Entry 5A1X (electron microscopy, 23.00 A resolution (very low resolution: no residue pairs are listed; an interface is given only as per-side residue counts)); this record covers chains D and G of the 17 polymer chains in the assembly.

Chain D:
Molecule: Coatomer subunit beta'
Source organism: Mus musculus
UniProt: O55029 (COPB2_MOUSE); residues 1-905 here = UniProt positions 1-905
Chain sequence (905 residues; row label = number of the first residue in the row):
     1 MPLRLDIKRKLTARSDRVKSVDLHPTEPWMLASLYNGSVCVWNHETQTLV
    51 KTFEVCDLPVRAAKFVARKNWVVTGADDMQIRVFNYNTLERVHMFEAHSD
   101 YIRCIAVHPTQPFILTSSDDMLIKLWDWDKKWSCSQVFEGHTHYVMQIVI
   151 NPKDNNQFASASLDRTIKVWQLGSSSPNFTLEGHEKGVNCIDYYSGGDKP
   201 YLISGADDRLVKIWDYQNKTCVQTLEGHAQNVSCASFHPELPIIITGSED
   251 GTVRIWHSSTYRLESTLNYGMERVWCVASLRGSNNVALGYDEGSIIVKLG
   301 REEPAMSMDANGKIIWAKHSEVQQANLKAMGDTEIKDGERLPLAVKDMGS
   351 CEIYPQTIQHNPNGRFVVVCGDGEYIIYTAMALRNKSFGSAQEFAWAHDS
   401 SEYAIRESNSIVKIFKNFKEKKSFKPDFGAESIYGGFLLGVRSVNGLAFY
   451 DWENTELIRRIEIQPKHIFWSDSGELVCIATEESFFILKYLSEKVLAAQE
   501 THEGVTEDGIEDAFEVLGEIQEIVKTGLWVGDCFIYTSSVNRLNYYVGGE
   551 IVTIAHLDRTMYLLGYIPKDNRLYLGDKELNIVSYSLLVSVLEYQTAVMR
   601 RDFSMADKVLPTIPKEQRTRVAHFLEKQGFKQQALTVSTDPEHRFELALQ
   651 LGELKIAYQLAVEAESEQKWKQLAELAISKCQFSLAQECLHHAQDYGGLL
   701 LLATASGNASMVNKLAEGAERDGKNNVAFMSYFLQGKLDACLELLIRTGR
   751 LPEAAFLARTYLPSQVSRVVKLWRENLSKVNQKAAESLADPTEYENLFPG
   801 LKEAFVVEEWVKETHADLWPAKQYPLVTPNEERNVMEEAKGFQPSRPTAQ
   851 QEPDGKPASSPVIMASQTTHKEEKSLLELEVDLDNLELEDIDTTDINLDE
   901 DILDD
Disordered / not traced: 804-905
Curated features (UniProtKB/Swiss-Prot):
  - modified residue: Lys627 (N6-acetyllysine), Ser859 (Phosphoserine)

Chain G:
Molecule: Coatomer subunit beta
Source organism: Mus musculus
UniProt: Q9JIF7 (COPB_MOUSE); the author numbering skips numbers that UniProt does not, so the offset changes along the chain: 1-723 = UniProt 1-723; 739-968 = UniProt 724-953
Chain sequence (968 residues; row label = number of the first residue in the row; note: 15 numbers in that range are skipped by the numbering (no residue carries them; nothing is unmodelled there); numbers below 1 keep their minus sign (Met-14 is residue -14)):
   -14 MHHHHHHENLYFQGHMTAAENVCYTLINVPMDSEPPSEISLKNDLEKGDV
    36 KSKTEALKKVIIMILNGEKLPGLLMTIIRFVLPLQDHTIKKLLLVFWEIV
    86 PKTTPDGRLLHEMILVCDAYRKDLQHPNEFIRGSTLRFLCKLKEAELLEP
   136 LMPAIRACLEHRHSYVRRNAVLAIYTIYRNFEHLIPDAPELIHDFLVNEK
   186 DASCKRNAFMMLIHADQDRALDYLSTCIDQVQTFGDILQLVIVELIYKVC
   236 HANPSERARFIRCIYNLLQSSSPAVKYEAAGTLVTLSSAPTAIKAAAQCY
   286 IDLIIKESDNNVKLIVLDRLVELKEHPAHERVLQDLVMDILRVLSTPDLE
   336 VRKKTLQLALDLVSSRNVEELVIVLKKEVIKTNNVSEHEDTDKYRQLLVR
   386 TLHSCSVRFPDMAANVIPVLMEFLSDSNEAAAADVLEFVREAIQRFDNLR
   436 MLIVEKMLEVFHAIKSVKIYRGALWILGEYCSTKEDIQSVMTEVRRSLGE
   486 IPIVESEIKKEAGELKPEEEITVGPVQKLVTEMGTYATQSALSSSRPTKK
   536 EEDRPPLRGFLLDGDFFVAASLATTLTKIALRYVALVQEKKKQNSFVAEA
   586 MLLMATILHLGKSSLPKKPITDDDVDRISLCLKVLSECSPLMNDIFNKEC
   636 RQSLSQMLSAKLEEEKLSQKKESEKRNVTVQPDDPISFMQLTAKNEMNCK
   686 EDQFQLSLLAAMGNTQRKEAADPLASKLNKVTQLTGFS
   739 DPVYAEAYVHVNQYDIVLDVLVVNQTSDTLQNCTLELATLGDLKLVEKPS
   789 PLTLAPHDFANIKANVKVASTENGIIFGNIVYDVSGAASDRNCVVLSDIH
   839 IDIMDYIQPATCTDAEFRQMWAEFEWENKVTVNTNMTDLNDYLQHILKST
   889 NMKCLTPEKALSGYCGFMAANLYARSIFGEDALANVSIEKPVHQGPDAAV
   939 TGHIRIRAKSQGMALSLGDKINLSQKKTSL
Disordered / not traced: -14 to 15, 599-723
Construct notes: expression tag (-14 to 0)
Curated features (UniProtKB/Swiss-Prot):
  - modified residue: Thr2 (N-acetylthreonine), Lys494 (N6-acetyllysine)

Chain D / chain G interface:
At this resolution (23 A) residue pairs are not listed: 6 residues of chain D and 4 of chain G lie at the interface.

In short:
6 residues of chain D and 4 residues of chain G are in contact.
Chain D is Coatomer subunit beta' and chain G is Coatomer subunit beta, both from Mus musculus; the structure,
The structure of the COPI coat linkage III, was determined by electron microscopy, deposited together with
5A1U and 5A1W.
